Entry 4FZQ (X-ray diffraction, 2.50 A resolution); this record covers chains A and B of the 6 polymer chains in the assembly.

# Chain A (and B)
Molecule: Uncharacterized protein conserved in bacteria
Organism: Streptococcus suis
Notes: chain B of this document is another copy of the same molecule, construct and numbering; everything in this record applies to it too
Reference sequence: A4VZ16 (A4VZ16_STRS2); numbering as in UniProt (aligned over 417-493)
Sequence (79 residues; numbered 415 to 493; the number before each row is that of its first residue):
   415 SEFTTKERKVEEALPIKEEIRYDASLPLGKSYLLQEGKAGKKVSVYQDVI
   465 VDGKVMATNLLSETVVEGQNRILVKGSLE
Differences from the reference sequence: expression tag (415-416); engineered mutation Met470 (Val in A4VZ16)

# Interface between chain A and chain B
Pairs across the interface - 12 pairs, chain A then chain B:
  Lys431(A) with Tyr446(B)
  Glu432(A) with Tyr446(B); Leu447(B), hydrogen bond (backbone-backbone)
  Glu433(A) with Lys444(B), salt bridge; Ser445(B)
  Ile434(A) with Ser445(B), hydrogen bond (backbone-backbone)
  Asn484(A) with Lys444(B); Tyr446(B), hydrogen bond
  Glu493(A) with Glu432(B); Arg485(B), salt bridge; Leu487(B); Lys489(B), hydrogen bond (backbone-side chain)
Interface residues without a listed pair, chain A (8 interface residues in all): Arg435, Leu492

# In short
Chain A and chain B each contribute 8 residues to their interface; the contacts include 4 hydrogen bonds and 2
salt bridges. Polar pairs include Glu433(A)-Lys444(B), Glu493(A)-Arg485(B) and Asn484(A)-Tyr446(B).
Both chains are Uncharacterized protein conserved in bacteria (Streptococcus suis). Entry 4FZQ (Crystal
structure of HP0197-G5) was determined by X-ray diffraction, deposited together with 4FZ4.
